Entry 7QO3 (electron microscopy, 6.10 A resolution (low resolution: residue-level contacts below are approximate; hydrogen-bond / salt-bridge calls are withheld)); this record covers chains f and g of the 41 polymer chains in the assembly.

Chain f:
Name: Proteasome subunit alpha type-6
From: Saccharomyces cerevisiae
UniProt: P40302 (PSA6_YEAST); residue numbers follow UniProt; this construct covers 1-234
Amino-acid sequence (234 residues; row label = number of the first residue in the row):
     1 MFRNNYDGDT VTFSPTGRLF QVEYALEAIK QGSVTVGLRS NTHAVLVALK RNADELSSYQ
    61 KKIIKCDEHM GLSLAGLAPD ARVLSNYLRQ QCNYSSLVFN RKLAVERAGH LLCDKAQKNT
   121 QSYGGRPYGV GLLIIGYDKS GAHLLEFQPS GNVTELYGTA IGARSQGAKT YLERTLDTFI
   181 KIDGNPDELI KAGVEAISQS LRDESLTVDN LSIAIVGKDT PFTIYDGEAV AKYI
Not modelled in the structure: 1-3
Swiss-Prot annotation at these positions:
  - modified residue: Ser-14 (Phosphoserine)
  - cross-link: Lys-191 (Glycyl lysine isopeptide (Lys-Gly) (interchain with G-Cter in ubiquitin))

Chain g:
Name: Probable proteasome subunit alpha type-7
From: Saccharomyces cerevisiae
UniProt: P21242 (PSA7_YEAST); residues 1-288 here = UniProt positions 1-288
Amino-acid sequence (288 residues; each row starts with the number of its first residue):
     1 MTSIGTGYDL SNSVFSPDGR NFQVEYAVKA VENGTTSIGI KCNDGVVFAV EKLITSKLLV
    61 PQKNVKIQVV DRHIGCVYSG LIPDGRHLVN RGREEAASFK KLYKTPIPIP AFADRLGQYV
   121 QAHTLYNSVR PFGVSTIFGG VDKNGAHLYM LEPSGSYWGY KGAATGKGRQ SAKAELEKLV
   181 DHHPEGLSAR EAVKQAAKII YLAHEDNKEK DFELEISWCS LSETNGLHKF VKGDLLQEAI
   241 DFAQKEINGD DDEDEDDSDN VMSSDDENAP VATNANATTD QEGDIHLE
Not modelled in the structure: 1-6, 249-288
Swiss-Prot annotation at these positions:
  - modified residue: Thr-2 (N-acetylthreonine)

Chain f / chain g interface:
Residue-residue contacts (61):
  Asn-5(f) / Leu-10(g)
  Tyr-6(f) / Asp-9(g)
  Thr-10(f) / Arg-130(g)
  Val-11(f) / Gln-23(g)
  Val-11(f) / Asn-127(g)
  Val-11(f) / Ser-128(g)
  Val-11(f) / Val-129(g)
  Val-11(f) / Arg-130(g)
  Thr-12(f) / Leu-10(g)
  Thr-12(f) / Gln-23(g)
  Phe-13(f) / Gln-23(g)
  Phe-13(f) / Arg-130(g)
  Phe-13(f) / Pro-131(g)
  Phe-13(f) / Phe-132(g)
  Ser-14(f) / Tyr-26(g)
  Pro-15(f) / Tyr-26(g)
  Pro-15(f) / Lys-29(g)
  Gly-17(f) / Ala-30(g)
  Gly-17(f) / Leu-81(g)
  Leu-19(f) / Arg-130(g)
  Arg-39(f) / Val-60(g)
  Glu-106(f) / Lys-63(g)
  His-110(f) / Arg-86(g)
  Cys-113(f) / Pro-83(g)
  Cys-113(f) / Arg-86(g)
  Asp-114(f) / Arg-86(g)
  Asp-114(f) / His-87(g)
  Asp-114(f) / Asn-90(g)
  Gln-117(f) / Pro-83(g)
  Gln-117(f) / Asp-84(g)
  Gln-117(f) / His-87(g)
  Gln-117(f) / Arg-130(g)
  Lys-118(f) / His-87(g)
  Thr-120(f) / Arg-130(g)
  Gln-121(f) / His-87(g)
  Gln-121(f) / His-123(g)
  Gln-121(f) / Ser-128(g)
  Gln-121(f) / Val-129(g)
  Gln-121(f) / Arg-130(g)
  Tyr-123(f) / Ser-128(g)
  Ser-150(f) / Pro-83(g)
  Asn-152(f) / Ile-82(g)
  Asn-152(f) / Pro-83(g)
  Val-153(f) / Arg-86(g)
  Thr-154(f) / Asn-64(g)
  Glu-155(f) / Leu-59(g)
  Glu-155(f) / Val-60(g)
  Glu-155(f) / Lys-63(g)
  Glu-155(f) / Asn-64(g)
  Leu-156(f) / Leu-58(g)
  Leu-156(f) / Leu-59(g)
  Leu-156(f) / Val-60(g)
  Tyr-157(f) / Leu-58(g)
  Tyr-157(f) / Leu-59(g)
  Tyr-157(f) / Val-60(g)
  Gly-158(f) / Leu-58(g)
  Lys-169(f) / Leu-58(g)
  Leu-172(f) / Leu-58(g)
  Glu-173(f) / Lys-57(g)
  Glu-173(f) / Leu-58(g)
  Leu-176(f) / Lys-57(g)
Interface residues without a listed pair, chain f (35 interface residues in all): Thr-16, Ser-122, Gly-151
Interface residues without a listed pair, chain g (30 interface residues in all): Ser-11, Asn-12, Asn-33, Gly-133

In short:
35 residues of chain f and 30 residues of chain g are in contact.
Here chain f is Proteasome subunit alpha type-6 and chain g is Probable proteasome subunit alpha type-7, both
from Saccharomyces cerevisiae. Entry 7QO3 (Structure of the 26S proteasome-Ubp6 complex in the si state (Core
Particle and Lid)) was determined by electron microscopy.
